Entry 7Y66 (electron microscopy, 2.90 A resolution); this record covers chains B and S of the 6 polymer chains in the assembly.

[Chain B]
Molecule: Guanine nucleotide-binding protein G(I)/G(S)/G(T) subunit beta-1
Organism: Homo sapiens
UniProt: P62873 (GBB1_HUMAN); residues 2-340 here = UniProt positions 2-340
Amino-acid sequence (356 residues; numbered -15 to 340; the number before each row is that of its first residue; numbers below 1 keep their minus sign (Met-15 is residue -15)):
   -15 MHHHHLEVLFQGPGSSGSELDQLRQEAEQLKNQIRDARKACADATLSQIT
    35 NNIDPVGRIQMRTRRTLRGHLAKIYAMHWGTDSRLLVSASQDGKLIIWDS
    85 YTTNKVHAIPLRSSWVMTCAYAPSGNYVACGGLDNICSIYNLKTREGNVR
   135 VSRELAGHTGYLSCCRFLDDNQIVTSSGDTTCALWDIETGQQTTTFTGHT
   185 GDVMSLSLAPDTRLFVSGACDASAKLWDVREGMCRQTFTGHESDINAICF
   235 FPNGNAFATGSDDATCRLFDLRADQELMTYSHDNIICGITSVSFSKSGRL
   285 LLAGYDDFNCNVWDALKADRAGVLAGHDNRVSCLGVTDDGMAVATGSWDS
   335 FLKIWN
Disordered / not traced: -15 to 0
Construct notes: initiating methionine (-15); expression tag (-14 to 1)
Curated features (UniProtKB/Swiss-Prot):
  - modified residue: Ser2 (N-acetylserine), His266 (Phosphohistidine)
  - natural variant: Leu30 (L30F: In MRD42; uncertain significance), Arg52 (R52G: In MRD42), Gly64 (G64V: In MRD42), Asp76 (D76E: In MRD42; D76G: In MRD42), Gly77 (G77S: In MRD42), Lys78 (K78R: In MRD42), Ile80 (I80N: In MRD42; I80T: In MRD42), His91 (H91R: In MRD42; uncertain significance), Ala92 (A92T: In MRD42), Pro94 (P94S: In MRD42), Leu95 (L95P: In MRD42), Arg96 (R96L: In MRD42), 5 further natural variant entries in UniProt

[Chain S]
Molecule: scFV16
Organism: Mus musculus
Notes: antibody fragment or engineered binder
Amino-acid sequence (267 residues; row label = number of the first residue in the row; numbering starts at 0):
     0 MDVQLVESGGGLVQPGGSRKLSCSASGFAFSSFGMHWVRQAPEKGLEWVA
    50 YISSGSGTIYYADTVKGRFTISRDDPKNTLFLQMTSLRSEDTAMYYCVRS
   100 IYYYGSSPFDFWGQGTTLTVSSGGGGSGGGGSGGGGSDIVMTQATSSVPV
   150 TPGESVSISCRSSKSLLHSNGNTYLYWFLQRPGQSPQLLIYRMSNLASGV
   200 PDRFSGSGSGTAFTLTISRLEAEDVGVYYCMQHLEYPLTFGAGTKLELKA
   250 AAENLYFQGHHHHHHHH
Disordered / not traced: 0-1, 121-135, 248-266
Disulfides: Cys159-Cys229

[Chain B / chain S interface]
Residue-residue contacts - 5 pairs, chain B then chain S:
  Asp66(B) - Tyr103(S)
  Arg68(B) - Tyr103(S)
  Val90(B) - Tyr102(S)  hydrophobic
  Glu130(B) - Phe27(S)
  Glu130(B) - Ala28(S)  hydrogen bond (backbone-backbone)
Other interface residues (no listed pair), chain B (9 interface residues in all): Leu69, Asp83, His91, Arg129, Gly131
Other interface residues (no listed pair), chain S (11 interface residues in all): Val2, Gly26, Ser31, Phe32, Arg98, Asp109, Phe110

[In short]
The interface between chain B and chain S involves 9 residues on one side and 11 on the other, with 1 hydrogen
bond. Its one hydrogen bond, Glu130(B)-Ala28(S), is backbone to backbone.
Chain B is Guanine nucleotide-binding protein G(I)/G(S)/G(T) subunit beta-1 (Homo sapiens) and chain S is
scFV16 (Mus musculus); the structure, Cryo-EM structure of BM213-bound C5aR1 in complex with Gi protein, was
determined by electron microscopy, deposited together with 7Y64, 7Y65 and 7Y67.
